PDB entry 8B8R | electron microscopy, 3.10 A resolution | chains B and C of the 5 polymer chains in the assembly

Chain B:
Protein: VP2
From: Echovirus E11
Chain sequence (262 residues; numbered 1 to 262; the number before each row is that of its first residue):
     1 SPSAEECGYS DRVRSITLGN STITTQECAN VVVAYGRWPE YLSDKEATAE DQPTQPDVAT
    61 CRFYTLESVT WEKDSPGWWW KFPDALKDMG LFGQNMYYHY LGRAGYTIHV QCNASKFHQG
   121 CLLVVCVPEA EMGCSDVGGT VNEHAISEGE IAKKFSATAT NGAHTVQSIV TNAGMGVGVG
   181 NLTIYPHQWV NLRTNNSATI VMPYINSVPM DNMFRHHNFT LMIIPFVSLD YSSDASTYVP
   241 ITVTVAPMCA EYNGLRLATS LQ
Not modelled in the structure: 1-9, 262
What the authors report for this chain:
  - specificity-determining residues: Gly-162

Chain C:
Protein: VP3
From: Echovirus E11
Chain sequence (238 residues; each row starts with the number of its first residue):
     1 GLPVMNTPGS NQFLTSDDFQ SPSAMPQFDV TPELDIPGEV KNLMEIAEVD SVVPVNNVVG
    61 KLDTMDIFRI PVQSGNHQST QVFGFQVQPG LDSVFKHTLL GEILNYYAHW SGSVKLTFVF
   121 CGSAMATGKF LLAYSPPGAN APKTRKDAML GTHVIWDVGL QSSCVLCIPW ISQTHYRLVH
   181 QDEYTSAGNV TCWYQTGIVV PAGTPTLCSI MCFVSACNDF SVRLLKDTPF IEQSALLQ
Ligand contacts: sphingosine (SPH): Gln-12, Phe-13, Ala-24, Met-25

Chain B / chain C interface:
Contacting residue pairs (70):
  Tyr-35(B) with Pro-37(C), hydrophobic; Gly-38(C)
  Arg-37(B) with Asp-35(C), salt bridge; Ile-36(C); Pro-37(C)
  Glu-46(B) with Glu-33(C); Leu-34(C); Asp-35(C), hydrogen bond (side chain-backbone)
  Lys-116(B) with Ser-123(C); Ala-124(C), hydrogen bond (backbone-backbone); Met-125(C)
  Phe-117(B) with Ser-123(C), hydrogen bond (backbone-side chain); Met-125(C), hydrophobic; Gly-203(C); Thr-204(C); Pro-205(C)
  His-118(B) with Ser-123(C)
  Gln-119(B) with Cys-121(C); Gly-122(C); Ser-123(C); Pro-205(C); Leu-207(C); Cys-208(C)
  Cys-121(B) with Met-211(C), hydrophobic
  Ile-169(B) with Asp-63(C)
  Val-170(B) with Met-65(C), hydrophobic
  Thr-171(B) with Asp-63(C), hydrogen bond (side chain-backbone); Thr-64(C); Met-65(C)
  Val-179(B) with Met-65(C), hydrophobic; Phe-68(C), hydrophobic
  Gly-180(B) with Ser-51(C); Val-52(C), hydrogen bond (backbone-backbone); Phe-68(C)
  Asn-181(B) with Ser-51(C); His-97(C), hydrogen bond (side chain-backbone); Thr-98(C); Leu-99(C), hydrogen bond (side chain-backbone)
  Thr-183(B) with Val-49(C); Asp-50(C), hydrogen bond (side chain-backbone); Ser-51(C)
  Ile-184(B) with Ile-46(C), hydrophobic; Leu-99(C), hydrophobic
  Trp-189(B) with Met-211(C), hydrophobic; Phe-213(C), hydrophobic
  Asn-191(B) with Phe-120(C), hydrogen bond (side chain-backbone)
  Arg-193(B) with Phe-120(C); Gly-122(C); Ser-123(C), hydrogen bond (side chain-backbone); Ala-124(C); Ala-126(C); Val-158(C); Gly-159(C), hydrogen bond (side chain-backbone)
  Thr-194(B) with Ser-162(C), hydrogen bond
  Pro-203(B) with Pro-37(C), hydrophobic
  Tyr-204(B) with Pro-37(C)
  Ile-205(B) with Pro-37(C), hydrophobic
  Asn-206(B) with Ile-36(C)
  Val-208(B) with Leu-34(C)
  Pro-209(B) with Leu-34(C)
  Phe-226(B) with Val-52(C), hydrophobic; Met-65(C), hydrophobic; Arg-69(C), hydrogen bond (backbone-side chain); Met-211(C), hydrophobic
  Val-227(B) with Arg-69(C); Cys-121(C), hydrophobic
  Tyr-231(B) with Pro-205(C), hydrophobic
  Ser-232(B) with Gly-203(C); Thr-204(C); Pro-205(C)
Other interface residues (no listed pair), chain B (37 interface residues in all): Gly-120, Ala-157, Ser-207, Ile-224, Pro-225, Ser-228, Asp-230
Other interface residues (no listed pair), chain C (42 interface residues in all): Glu-102, Val-119, Leu-160, Pro-201, Ala-202, Ser-209

Overview:
37 residues of chain B face 42 of chain C across their interface, with 13 hydrogen bonds and 1 salt bridge.
Among the polar pairs are Arg-37(B)/Asp-35(C), Glu-46(B)/Asp-35(C) and Phe-117(B)/Ser-123(C). Chain C binds
sphingosine. From the paper: the specificity determinant Gly-162(B).
Here chain B is VP2 and chain C is VP3, both from Echovirus E11. Entry 8B8R (Complex of Echovirus 11 with its
attaching receptor decay-accelerating factor (CD55)) was determined by electron microscopy (same publication
as 8B9F).
